7K5O - chains P and A of the 3 polymer chains in the assembly; structure by X-ray diffraction, 2.16 A resolution.

# Chain P
Molecule: 10-nt DNA strand
Sequence (10 nucleotides; each row starts with the number of its first residue):
     1 GCGATCACGT

# Chain A
Protein: DNA polymerase I
Source organism: Geobacillus stearothermophilus
Notes: EC 2.7.7.7
Reference sequence: E1C9K5 (E1C9K5_GEOSE); residues 297-876 here correspond to UniProt positions 1-580 (UniProt number = residue number - 296)
Chain sequence (580 residues; row label = number of the first residue in the row):
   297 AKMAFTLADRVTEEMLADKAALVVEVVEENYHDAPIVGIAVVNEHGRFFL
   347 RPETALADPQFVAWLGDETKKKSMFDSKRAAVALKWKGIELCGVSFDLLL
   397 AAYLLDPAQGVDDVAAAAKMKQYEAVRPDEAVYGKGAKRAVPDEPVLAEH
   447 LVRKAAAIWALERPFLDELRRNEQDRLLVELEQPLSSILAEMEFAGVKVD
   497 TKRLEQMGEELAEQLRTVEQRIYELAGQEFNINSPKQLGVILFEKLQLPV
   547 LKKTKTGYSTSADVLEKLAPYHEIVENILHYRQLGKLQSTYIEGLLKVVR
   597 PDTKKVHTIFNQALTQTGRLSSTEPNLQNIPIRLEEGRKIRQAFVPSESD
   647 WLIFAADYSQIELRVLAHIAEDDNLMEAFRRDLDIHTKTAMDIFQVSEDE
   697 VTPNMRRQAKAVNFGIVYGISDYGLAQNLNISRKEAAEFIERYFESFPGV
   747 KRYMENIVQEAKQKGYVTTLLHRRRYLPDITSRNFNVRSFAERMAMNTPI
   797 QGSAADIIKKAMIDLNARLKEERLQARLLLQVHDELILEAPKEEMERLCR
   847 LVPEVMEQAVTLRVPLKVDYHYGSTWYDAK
Not modelled in the structure: 297-299
Construct notes: variant Thr550 (Ser254 in E1C9K5)
From the paper describing this entry:
  - binding site for the 10-nt DNA strand (chain P): Tyr714
  - mutagenesis - Y714S/Y719S: decreased catalytic activity (primer-extension assay)

# Chain P / chain A interface
Pairs across the interface - 33 pairs, chain P then chain A:
  DG1(P) - Ala433(A)  phosphate contact
  DA4(P) - Lys551(A)  salt bridge to the phosphate
  DA4(P) - Thr552(A)  hydrogen bond to the phosphate
  DT5(P) - Thr550(A)  hydrogen bond to the phosphate
  DT5(P) - Lys551(A)  hydrogen bond to the phosphate
  DT5(P) - Thr552(A)  hydrogen bond to the phosphate
  DC6(P) - Lys548(A)  salt bridge to the phosphate
  DC6(P) - Thr550(A)  phosphate contact
  DC6(P) - Ser555(A)  hydrogen bond to the phosphate
  DC6(P) - Thr556(A)  hydrogen bond to the phosphate
  DC6(P) - Ser557(A)  hydrogen bond to the phosphate
  DC6(P) - Arg578(A)  hydrogen bond to the phosphate
  DA7(P) - Ser557(A)  phosphate contact
  DA7(P) - Ala558(A)  hydrogen bond to the phosphate
  DA7(P) - Arg578(A)  salt bridge to the phosphate
  DA7(P) - Lys582(A)  hydrogen bond to the base
  DC8(P) - Gln579(A)  hydrogen bond to the phosphate
  DC8(P) - Lys582(A)  sugar contact
  DC8(P) - Tyr587(A)  hydrogen bond to the sugar
  DC8(P) - Asn625(A)  hydrogen bond to the base
  DC8(P) - Pro627(A)  phosphate contact
  DG9(P) - Gln624(A)  sugar contact
  DG9(P) - Asn625(A)  sugar contact
  DG9(P) - Ile626(A)  sugar contact
  DG9(P) - Pro627(A)  phosphate contact
  DG9(P) - Ile628(A)  hydrogen bond to the phosphate
  DG9(P) - Arg629(A)  hydrogen bond to the phosphate
  DT10(P) - Arg615(A)  hydrogen bond to the base
  DT10(P) - Ile628(A)  phosphate contact
  DT10(P) - Tyr714(A)  base contact
  DT10(P) - Val828(A)  sugar contact
  DT10(P) - His829(A)  phosphate contact
  DT10(P) - Asp830(A)  hydrogen bond to the phosphate
Interface residues without a listed pair, chain A (28 interface residues in all): Pro531, Tyr554, Arg637, Glu658

# In short
8 residues of chain P and 28 residues of chain A are in contact; the contacts include 17 hydrogen bonds and 3
salt bridges. Polar pairs include DA7(P)-Lys582(A), DC8(P)-Asn625(A) and DT10(P)-Arg615(A). From the paper: a
binding site for the 10-nt DNA strand (chain P) at Tyr714(A); Y714S/Y719S of chain A reduce catalytic activity
(primer-extension assay).
Chain P is a 10-nt DNA strand and chain A is DNA polymerase I (Geobacillus stearothermophilus); the structure,
Bst DNA polymerase I time-resolved structure, 1 min post dATP addition, was determined by X-ray diffraction
(same publication as 7K5P, 7K5Q, 7K5R, 7K5S, 7K5T and 7K5U).
